Entry 7EBT (X-ray diffraction, 1.51 A resolution); this record covers chain A.

# Chain A
Protein: Glutathione transferase
Organism: Aedes aegypti
Reference sequence: A0A1S4FIB3 (A0A1S4FIB3_AEDAE); residues 1-220 here correspond to UniProt positions 52-271 (UniProt number = residue number + 51)
Sequence (227 residues; each row starts with the number of its first residue; numbers below 1 keep their minus sign (Met-6 is residue -6)):
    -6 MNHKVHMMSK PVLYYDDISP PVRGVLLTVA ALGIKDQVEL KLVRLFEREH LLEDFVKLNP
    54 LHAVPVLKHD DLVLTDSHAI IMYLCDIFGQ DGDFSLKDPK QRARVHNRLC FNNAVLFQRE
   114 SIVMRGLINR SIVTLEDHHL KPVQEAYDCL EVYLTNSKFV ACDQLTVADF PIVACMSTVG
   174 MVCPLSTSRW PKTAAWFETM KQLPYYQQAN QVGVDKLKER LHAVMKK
Disordered / not traced: -6 to 0, 220
Differences from the reference sequence: initiating methionine (-6); expression tag (-5 to 0)
Bound ions: Ca2+ site 1 near Glu32 (its only coordinating residue here); Ca2+ site 2: Glu40 (shared with 1 residue of chain B; 1 residue of chain C); Ca2+ site 3: Asp47 (shared with 1 residue of chain B); Ca2+ site 4: Ser124 (shared with 1 residue of chain B)
Small-molecule neighbours: glutathione (GSH): Ser12, Pro13, Pro14, Leu38, His43, His55, Ala56, Val57, Pro58, Asp69, Ser70, His71, Asn106, Ala107, Phe110
What the authors report for this chain:
  - mutagenesis - E113A: unchanged catalytic activity on 3,4-DNADCF

# Summary
Bound to chain A: glutathione. From the paper: E113A leaves catalytic activity on 3,4-DNADCF unchanged.
Chain A is Glutathione transferase (Aedes aegypti); the structure, Crystal structure of Aedes aegypti
Noppera-bo, glutathione S-transferase epsilon 8, in glutathione-bound form, was determined by X-ray
diffraction, deposited together with 7EBU, 7EBV and 7EBW.
